Entry 2V68 (X-ray diffraction, 2.30 A resolution); this record covers chains D and N of the 16 polymer chains in the assembly.

# Chain D
Molecule: Ribulose bisphosphate carboxylase large chain
Source organism: Chlamydomonas reinhardtii
Notes: EC 4.1.1.39
Reference sequence: P00877 (RBL_CHLRE); numbering as in UniProt (aligned over 1-475)
Amino-acid sequence (475 residues; row label = number of the first residue in the row):
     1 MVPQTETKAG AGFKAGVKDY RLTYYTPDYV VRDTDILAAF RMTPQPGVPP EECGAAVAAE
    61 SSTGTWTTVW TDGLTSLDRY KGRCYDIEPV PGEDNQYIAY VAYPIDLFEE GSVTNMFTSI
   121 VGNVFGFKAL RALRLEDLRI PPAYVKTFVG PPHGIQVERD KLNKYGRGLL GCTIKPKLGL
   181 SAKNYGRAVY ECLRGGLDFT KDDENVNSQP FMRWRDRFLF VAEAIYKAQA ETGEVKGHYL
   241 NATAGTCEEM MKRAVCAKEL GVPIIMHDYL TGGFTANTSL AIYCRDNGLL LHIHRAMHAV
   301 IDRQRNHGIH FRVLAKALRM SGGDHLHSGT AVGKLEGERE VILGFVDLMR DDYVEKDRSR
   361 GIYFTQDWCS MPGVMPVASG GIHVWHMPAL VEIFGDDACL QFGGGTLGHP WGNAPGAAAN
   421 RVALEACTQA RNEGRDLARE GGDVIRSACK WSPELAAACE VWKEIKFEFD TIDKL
Disordered / not traced: 1-10
Modified residues: P104, P151 (4-hydroxyproline; HYP); K201 (lysine nz-carboxylic acid; KCX); C256, C369 (s-methylcysteine; SMC)
Construct notes: conflict P46 (Leu in P00877); engineered mutation A331 (Val in P00877), I342 (Thr in P00877)
Ion coordination: Mg2+: K201, D203, E204 (together with 2-carboxyarabinitol-1,5-diphosphate)
Ligand contacts:
  - 2-carboxyarabinitol-1,5-diphosphate (CAP), molecule 1: E60, T65, W66, N123
  - 2-carboxyarabinitol-1,5-diphosphate (CAP), molecule 2: T173, K175, K177, K201, D203, E204, H294, R295, H298, H327, K334, L335, S379, G380, G381, Q401, F402, G403, G404

# Chain N
Molecule: Ribulose bisphosphate carboxylase small chain 1
Source organism: Chlamydomonas reinhardtii
Notes: EC 4.1.1.39
Reference sequence: P00873 (RBS1_CHLRE); residues 1-140 here correspond to UniProt positions 46-185 (UniProt number = residue number + 45)
Amino-acid sequence (140 residues; row label = number of the first residue in the row):
     1 MMVWTPVNNK MFETFSYLPP LTDEQIAAQV DYIVANGWIP CLEFAEADKA YVSNESAIRF
    61 GSVSCLYYDN RYWTMWKLPM FGCRDPMQVL REIVACTKAF PDAYVRLVAF DNQKQVQIMG
   121 FLVQRPKTAR DFQPANKRSV
Modified residues: M1 (n-methyl methionine; MME)

# Interface between chain D and chain N
Residue-residue contacts (42; chain D residue first):
  G179(D) with Q115(N)
  L180(D) with Q115(N)
  S181(D) with Q115(N)
  K183(D) with Y72(N), hydrogen bond (backbone-side chain)
  N184(D) with Q115(N)
  G186(D) with Y72(N)
  R187(D) with E43(N), salt bridge; Y72(N), hydrogen bond (backbone-side chain); M75(N); F110(N)
  Y190(D) with W73(N); T74(N), hydrogen bond
  E191(D) with T74(N); M75(N), hydrogen bond (side chain-backbone)
  R194(D) with T74(N)
  R215(D) with V63(N)
  L219(D) with C65(N); L66(N); Y67(N)
  F220(D) with Y72(N)
  A222(D) with Y67(N)
  E223(D) with Y67(N); Y68(N); N70(N); R71(N), salt bridge; Y72(N), hydrogen bond (side chain-backbone)
  Y226(D) with S56(N); R59(N), hydrogen bond; F60(N), hydrophobic; Y67(N)
  K227(D) with Y72(N)
  C256(D) with V63(N)
  E259(D) with R59(N); F60(N); G61(N), hydrogen bond (backbone-backbone); V63(N)
  L260(D) with F60(N); V63(N), hydrophobic
  G261(D) with R59(N), hydrogen bond (backbone-side chain)
  P410(D) with L78(N)
  W411(D) with L78(N)
  G412(D) with L78(N)
Interface residues without a listed pair, chain D (28 interface residues in all): A182, A224, A230, E231
Interface residues without a listed pair, chain N (23 interface residues in all): K49, D69, K77, Q117

# Overview
The interface between chain D and chain N involves 28 residues on one side and 23 on the other, with 8
hydrogen bonds and 2 salt bridges. Among the polar pairs are R187(D)-E43(N), E223(D)-R71(N) and
K183(D)-Y72(N). Chain D binds 2-carboxyarabinitol-1,5-diphosphate.
Here chain D is Ribulose bisphosphate carboxylase large chain and chain N is Ribulose bisphosphate carboxylase
small chain 1, both from Chlamydomonas reinhardtii. Entry 2V68 (Crystal structure of Chlamydomonas reinhardtii
Rubisco with large- subunit mutations V331A, T342I) was determined by X-ray diffraction, deposited together
with 2V67, 2V63, 2V69 and 2V6A.
